8EXY - chains D and E of the 9 polymer chains in the assembly; structure by electron microscopy, 3.20 A resolution.

[Chain D]
Name: DNA-directed RNA polymerase subunit beta'
From: Mycobacterium tuberculosis H37Rv
Notes: EC 2.7.7.6
Reference sequence: P9WGY7 (RPOC_MYCTU); residue numbers follow UniProt; this construct covers 1-1316
Sequence (1316 residues; each row starts with the number of its first residue):
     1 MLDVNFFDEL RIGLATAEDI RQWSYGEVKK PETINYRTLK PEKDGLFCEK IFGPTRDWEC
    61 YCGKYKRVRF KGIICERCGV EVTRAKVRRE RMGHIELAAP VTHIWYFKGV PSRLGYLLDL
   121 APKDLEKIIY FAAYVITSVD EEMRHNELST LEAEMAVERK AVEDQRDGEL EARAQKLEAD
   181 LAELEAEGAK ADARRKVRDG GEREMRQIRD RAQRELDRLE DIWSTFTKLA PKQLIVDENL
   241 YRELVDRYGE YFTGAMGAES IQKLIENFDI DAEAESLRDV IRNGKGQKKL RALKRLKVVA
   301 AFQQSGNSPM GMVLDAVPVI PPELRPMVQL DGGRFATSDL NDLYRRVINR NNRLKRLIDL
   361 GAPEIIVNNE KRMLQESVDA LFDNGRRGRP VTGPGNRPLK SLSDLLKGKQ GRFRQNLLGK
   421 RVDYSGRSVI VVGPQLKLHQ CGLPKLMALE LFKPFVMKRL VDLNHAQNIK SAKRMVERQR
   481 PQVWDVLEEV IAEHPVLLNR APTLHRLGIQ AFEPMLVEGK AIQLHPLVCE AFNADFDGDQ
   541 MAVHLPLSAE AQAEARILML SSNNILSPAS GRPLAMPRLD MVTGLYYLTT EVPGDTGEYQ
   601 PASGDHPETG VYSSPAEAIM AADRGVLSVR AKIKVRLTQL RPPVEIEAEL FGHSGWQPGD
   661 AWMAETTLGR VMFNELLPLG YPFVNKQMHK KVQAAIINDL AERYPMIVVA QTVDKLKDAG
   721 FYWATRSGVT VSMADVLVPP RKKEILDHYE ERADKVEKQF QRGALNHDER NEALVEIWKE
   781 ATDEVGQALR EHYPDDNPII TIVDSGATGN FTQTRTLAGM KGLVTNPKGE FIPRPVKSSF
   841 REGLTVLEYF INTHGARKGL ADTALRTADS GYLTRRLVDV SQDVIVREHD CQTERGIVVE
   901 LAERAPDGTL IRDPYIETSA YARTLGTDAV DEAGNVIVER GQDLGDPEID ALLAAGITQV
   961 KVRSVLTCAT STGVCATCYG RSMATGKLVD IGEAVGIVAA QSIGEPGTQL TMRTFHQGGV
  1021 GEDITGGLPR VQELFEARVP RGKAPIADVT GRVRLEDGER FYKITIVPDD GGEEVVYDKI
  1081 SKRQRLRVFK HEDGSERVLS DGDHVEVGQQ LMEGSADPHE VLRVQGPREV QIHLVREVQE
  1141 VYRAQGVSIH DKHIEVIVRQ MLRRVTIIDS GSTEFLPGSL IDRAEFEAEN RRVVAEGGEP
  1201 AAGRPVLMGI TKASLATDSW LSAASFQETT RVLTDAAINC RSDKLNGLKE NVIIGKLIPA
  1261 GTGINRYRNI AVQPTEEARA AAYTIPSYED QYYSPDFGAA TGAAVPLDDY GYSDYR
Not modelled in the structure: 1, 1015-1022, 1283-1316
Ion coordination: Zn2+ site 1: C60, C62, C75, C78; Mg2+: D535, D537 (shared with 1 residue of chain R); Zn2+ site 2: C891, C968, C975, C978
Ligand contacts: phosphomethylphosphonic acid guanylate ester (G2P): R500, P502, N533, Q1009, M1012, R1013
Curated features (UniProtKB/Swiss-Prot):
  - binding site (Zn(2+)): C60, C62, C75, C78, C891, C968, C975, C978
  - binding site (Mg(2+)): D535, D537, D539

[Chain E]
Name: DNA-directed RNA polymerase subunit omega
From: Mycobacterium tuberculosis H37Rv
Notes: EC 2.7.7.6
Reference sequence: P9WGY5 (RPOZ_MYCTU); numbering as in UniProt (aligned over 1-110)
Sequence (110 residues; row label = number of the first residue in the row):
     1 MSISQSDASL AAVPAVDQFD PSSGASGGYD TPLGITNPPI DELLDRVSSK YALVIYAAKR
    61 ARQINDYYNQ LGEGILEYVG PLVEPGLQEK PLSIALREIH ADLLEHTEGE
Not modelled in the structure: 1-26, 110

[How chain D and chain E interact]
Pairs across the interface (56; chain D residue first):
  H439(D) - L33(E)
  H439(D) - T36(E)
  R459(D) - Q88(E)  hydrogen bond
  E489(D) - Q88(E)
  E489(D) - K90(E)
  V490(D) - K90(E)  hydrogen bond (backbone-side chain)
  A492(D) - K90(E)  hydrogen bond (backbone-side chain)
  E493(D) - S93(E)  hydrogen bond
  E513(D) - I35(E)
  E550(D) - A58(E)
  E550(D) - R62(E)  salt bridge
  A553(D) - V54(E)  hydrophobic
  A553(D) - L92(E)
  E554(D) - V54(E)
  R556(D) - I35(E)
  R556(D) - S93(E)  hydrogen bond
  R556(D) - L96(E)
  L558(D) - K50(E)
  L558(D) - Y51(E)  hydrophobic
  L560(D) - I35(E)  hydrophobic
  N563(D) - I40(E)
  P705(D) - D41(E)
  M706(D) - I40(E)  hydrophobic
  I707(D) - Y29(E)  hydrophobic
  I707(D) - P32(E)  hydrophobic
  I707(D) - D41(E)
  Q711(D) - Y29(E)
  Q711(D) - D30(E)  hydrogen bond (side chain-backbone)
  D990(D) - S49(E)
  D990(D) - K50(E)  salt bridge
  D990(D) - Y51(E)
  E993(D) - Y51(E)
  T1262(D) - Y51(E)
  R1266(D) - E108(E)  salt bridge
  R1266(D) - G109(E)
  Y1267(D) - S49(E)  hydrogen bond
  Y1267(D) - Y51(E)  hydrophobic
  Y1267(D) - I55(E)
  N1269(D) - G109(E)
  I1270(D) - A52(E)  hydrophobic
  I1270(D) - K59(E)  hydrogen bond (backbone-side chain)
  I1270(D) - H106(E)
  I1270(D) - T107(E)
  A1271(D) - H106(E)
  A1271(D) - T107(E)  hydrogen bond (backbone-backbone)
  V1272(D) - Y56(E)  hydrophobic
  V1272(D) - K59(E)
  V1272(D) - Q63(E)
  V1272(D) - L104(E)  hydrophobic
  V1272(D) - E105(E)
  Q1273(D) - E105(E)  hydrogen bond (backbone-backbone)
  P1274(D) - V79(E)  hydrophobic
  P1274(D) - L82(E)  hydrophobic
  T1275(D) - L103(E)  hydrogen bond (backbone-backbone)
  A1278(D) - L82(E)
  A1278(D) - L103(E)
Also at the interface, not in a pair above, chain D (44 interface residues in all): K437, P495, A549, Q552, I557, S562, V708, K715, I991, G1261, R1268, R1279, A1282
Also at the interface, not in a pair above, chain E (38 interface residues in all): T31, G34, N37, P39, A61

[Summary]
The interface between chain D and chain E involves 44 residues on one side and 38 on the other, with 11
hydrogen bonds and 3 salt bridges. Polar pairs include E550(D)-R62(E), D990(D)-K50(E) and R1266(D)-E108(E).
Chain D binds phosphomethylphosphonic acid guanylate ester.
Chain D is DNA-directed RNA polymerase subunit beta' and chain E is DNA-directed RNA polymerase subunit omega,
both from Mycobacterium tuberculosis H37Rv; the structure, M. tuberculosis RNAP paused complex with B.
subtilis NusG and GMPCPP, was determined by electron microscopy, deposited together with 8EHQ, 8EJ3, 8EOE,
8EOF, 8EOS and 8EOT.
